PDB entry 6R69 | electron microscopy, 3.65 A resolution | chains D and E of the 10 polymer chains in the assembly

== Chain D (and E) ==
Name: Flagellar biosynthetic protein FliP
From: Salmonella enterica subsp. enterica
Notes: chain E of this document is another copy of the same molecule, construct and numbering; everything in this record applies to it too
UniProtKB: G5QE81 (G5QE81_SALRU); numbering as in UniProt (aligned over 1-245)
Sequence (245 residues; each row starts with the number of its first residue):
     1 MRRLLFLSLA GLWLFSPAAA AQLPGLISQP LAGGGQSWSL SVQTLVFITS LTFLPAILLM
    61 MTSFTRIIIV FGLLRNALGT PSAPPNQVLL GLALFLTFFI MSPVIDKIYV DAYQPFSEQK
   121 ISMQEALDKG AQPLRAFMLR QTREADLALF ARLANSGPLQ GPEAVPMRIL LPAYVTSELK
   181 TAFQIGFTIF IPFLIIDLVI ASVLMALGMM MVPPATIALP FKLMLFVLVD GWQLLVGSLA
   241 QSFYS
Unresolved in the structure: 1-42

== How chain D and chain E interact ==
Contacting residue pairs (37):
  Leu51(D) - Leu45(E)  hydrophobic
  Thr80(D) - Asn76(E)
  Ser82(D) - Ile69(E)
  Gln87(D) - Ala56(E)
  Gln87(D) - Leu59(E)
  Gln87(D) - Met60(E)
  Gly91(D) - Met60(E)
  Leu92(D) - Leu179(E)  hydrophobic
  Phe95(D) - Met60(E)  hydrophobic
  Phe95(D) - Leu171(E)  hydrophobic
  Phe98(D) - Arg168(E)
  Phe99(D) - Arg168(E)
  Phe99(D) - Ile169(E)  hydrophobic
  Phe99(D) - Pro172(E)  hydrophobic
  Ser102(D) - Arg168(E)
  Gly208(D) - Met205(E)
  Met209(D) - Met205(E)  hydrophobic
  Met210(D) - Met211(E)  hydrophobic
  Met211(D) - Met210(E)
  Met211(D) - Met211(E)
  Val212(D) - Pro214(E)  hydrophobic
  Leu219(D) - Phe190(E)  hydrophobic
  Pro220(D) - Phe187(E)
  Pro220(D) - Phe190(E)  hydrophobic
  Pro220(D) - Leu194(E)  hydrophobic
  Leu223(D) - Phe183(E)  hydrophobic
  Met224(D) - Phe187(E)  hydrophobic
  Val227(D) - Lys180(E)
  Asp230(D) - Lys180(E)  salt bridge
  Trp232(D) - Thr176(E)
  Trp232(D) - Leu179(E)  hydrophobic
  Trp232(D) - Phe183(E)  hydrophobic
  Gln233(D) - Ala145(E)
  Gln233(D) - Asp146(E)  hydrogen bond
  Gln233(D) - Lys180(E)
  Val236(D) - Phe150(E)  hydrophobic
  Gln241(D) - Arg152(E)
Also at the interface, not in a pair above, chain D (30 interface residues in all): Pro84, Val88, Leu96, Ile217, Ala240
Also at the interface, not in a pair above, chain E (37 interface residues in all): Pro55, Thr65, Leu73, Leu149, Leu153, Ala154, Val175, Gly186, Leu198, Ala201, Val212, Pro213

== Overview ==
30 residues of chain D and 37 residues of chain E are in contact, with 1 hydrogen bond and 1 salt bridge.
Among the polar pairs are Asp230(D)-Lys180(E) and Gln233(D)-Asp146(E).
Chain D and chain E are both Flagellar biosynthetic protein FliP (Salmonella enterica subsp. enterica); the
structure, Improved map of the FliPQR complex that forms the core of the Salmonella type III secretion ...,
was determined by electron microscopy, deposited together with 6R6B.
